PDB entry 6MJZ | electron microscopy, 4.30 A resolution (low resolution: residue-level contacts below are approximate; hydrogen-bond / salt-bridge calls are withheld) | chains C and L of the 5 polymer chains in the assembly

== Chain C ==
Molecule: Fusion glycoprotein F0
From: Human parainfluenza virus 3
UniProtKB: A0A059QA82 (A0A059QA82_9MONO); numbering as in UniProt (aligned over 19-481)
Sequence (495 residues; row label = number of the first residue in the row):
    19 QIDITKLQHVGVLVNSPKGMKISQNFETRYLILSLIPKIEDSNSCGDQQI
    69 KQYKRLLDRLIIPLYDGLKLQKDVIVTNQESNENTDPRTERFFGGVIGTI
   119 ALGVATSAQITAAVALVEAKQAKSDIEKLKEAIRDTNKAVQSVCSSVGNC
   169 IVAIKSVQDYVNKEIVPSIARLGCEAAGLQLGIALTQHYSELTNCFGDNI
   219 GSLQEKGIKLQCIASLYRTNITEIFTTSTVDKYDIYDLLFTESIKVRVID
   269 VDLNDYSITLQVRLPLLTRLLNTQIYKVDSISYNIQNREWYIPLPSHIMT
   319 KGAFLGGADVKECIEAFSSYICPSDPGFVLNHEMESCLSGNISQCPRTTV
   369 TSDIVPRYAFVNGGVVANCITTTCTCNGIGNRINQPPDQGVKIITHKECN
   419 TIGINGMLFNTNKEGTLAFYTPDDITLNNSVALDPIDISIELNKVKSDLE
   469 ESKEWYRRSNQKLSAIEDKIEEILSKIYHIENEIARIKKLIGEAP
Not modelled in the structure: 19, 85-123, 474-513
Construct notes: engineered mutation C162 (Gln in A0A059QA82), C168 (Leu in A0A059QA82), C213 (Ile in A0A059QA82), C230 (Gly in A0A059QA82), V463 (Ala in A0A059QA82), Y474 (Ile in A0A059QA82); expression tag (482-513)
Disulfide bonds: C63-C192, C162-C168, C213-C230, C331-C340, C355-C363, C387-C392, C394-C417
What the authors report for this chain:
  - mutagenesis - I172C/N238C/I474Y: increased stability
  - mutagenesis - I213C/G230C/A463V/I474Y (250-fold): increased signaling in response to postfusion F

== Chain L ==
Molecule: PIA174 Fab Light chain
From: Homo sapiens
Notes: antibody fragment or engineered binder
Sequence (207 residues; numbered 5 to 211; the number before each row is that of its first residue):
     5 QMTQSPPSLSAYVGDRVTITCRASQAIANYLAWFQQKPGKAPKSLIYAAS
    55 TLQSGVPSRFSGSGSGTDFTLTISSLQPEDFATYYCHQYNTYPITFGQGT
   105 RLEIKRRTVAAPSVFIFPPSDEQLKSGTASVVCLLNNFYPREAKVQWKVD
   155 NALQSGNSQESVTEQDSKDSTYSLSSTLTLSKADYEKHKVYACEVTHQGL
   205 SSPVTKS
Not modelled in the structure: 113-211
Disulfide bonds: C25-C90

== Chain C / chain L interface ==
Residue-residue contacts (18; chain C residue first):
  D59(C) - A30(L)
  S186(C) - I31(L)
  S186(C) - A32(L)
  I187(C) - A32(L)
  A188(C) - A32(L)
  A188(C) - Y34(L)
  R189(C) - A32(L)
  L190(C) - I31(L)
  L190(C) - A32(L)
  L190(C) - N33(L)
  L190(C) - N94(L)
  G191(C) - I31(L)
  G191(C) - N94(L)
  C192(C) - Q29(L)
  C192(C) - I31(L)
  E193(C) - Q29(L)
  E193(C) - N94(L)
  E193(C) - T95(L)

== Overview ==
9 residues of chain C and 8 residues of chain L are in contact. The paper reports that I172C/N238C/I474Y of
chain C increase stability; I213C/G230C/A463V/I474Y of chain C increase signaling in response to postfusion F.
Chain C is Fusion glycoprotein F0 (Human parainfluenza virus 3) and chain L is PIA174 Fab Light chain (Homo
sapiens); the structure, Cryo-EM structure of Human Parainfluenza Virus Type 3 (hPIV3) in complex with
antibody PIA174, was determined by electron microscopy.
